8XRP - chains B and C of the 16 polymer chains in the assembly; structure by electron microscopy, 3.75 A resolution.

Chain B:
Molecule: Interleukin-12 subunit beta
Organism: Homo sapiens
Reference sequence: P29460 (IL12B_HUMAN); residue numbers follow UniProt; this construct covers 22-328
Amino-acid sequence (307 residues; numbered 22 to 328; the number before each row is that of its first residue):
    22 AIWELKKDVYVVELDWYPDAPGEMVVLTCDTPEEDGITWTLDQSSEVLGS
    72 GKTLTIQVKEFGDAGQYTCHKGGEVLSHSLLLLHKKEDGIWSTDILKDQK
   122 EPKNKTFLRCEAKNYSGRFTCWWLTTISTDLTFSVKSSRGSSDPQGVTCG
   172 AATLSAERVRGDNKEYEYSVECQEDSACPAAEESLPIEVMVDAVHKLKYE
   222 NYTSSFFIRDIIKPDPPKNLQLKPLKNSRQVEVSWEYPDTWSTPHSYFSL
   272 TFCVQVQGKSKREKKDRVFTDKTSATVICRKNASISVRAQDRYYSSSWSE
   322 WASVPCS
Not modelled in the structure: 281-283, 328
Disulfide bonds: Cys-50/Cys-90, Cys-131/Cys-142, Cys-170/Cys-193, Cys-300/Cys-327
Glycans and other covalent adducts: glycan linked to Asn-222

Chain C:
Molecule: Interleukin-12 receptor subunit beta-2
Organism: Homo sapiens
Reference sequence: Q99665 (I12R2_HUMAN); numbering as in UniProt (aligned over 24-319)
Amino-acid sequence (302 residues; numbered 24 to 325; the number before each row is that of its first residue):
    24 KIDACKRGDVTVKPSHVILLGSTVNITCSLKPRQGCFHYSRRNKLILYKF
    74 DRRINFHHGHSLNSQVTGLPLGTTLFVCKLACINSDEIQICGAEIFVGVA
   124 PEQPQNLSCIQKGEQGTVACTWERGRDTHLYTEYTLQLSGPKNLTWQKQC
   174 KDIYCDYLDFGINLTPESPESNFTAKVTAVNSLGSSSSLPSTFTFLDIVR
   224 PLPPWDIRIKFQKASVSRCTLYWRDEGLVLLNRLRYRPSNSRLWNMVNVT
   274 KAKGRHDLLDLKPFTEYEFQISSKLHLYKGSWSDWSESLRAQTPEEHHHH
   324 HH
Not modelled in the structure: 315-325
Disulfide bonds: Cys-28/Cys-114, Cys-51/Cys-101, Cys-59/Cys-105, Cys-132/Cys-143, Cys-173/Cys-178
Glycans and other covalent adducts: N-acetylglucosamine (NAG) linked to Asn-48, Asn-166, Asn-195
Construct notes: expression tag (320-325)

Chain B / chain C interface:
Contacting residue pairs (6):
  Asp-109(B) / Arg-65(C)  salt bridge
  Gly-110(B) / Ile-106(C)
  Ile-111(B) / Arg-65(C)
  Ile-111(B) / Ile-106(C)  hydrophobic
  Ile-111(B) / Asn-107(C)
  Trp-112(B) / His-61(C)
Other interface residues (no listed pair), chain B (5 interface residues in all): Lys-124
Other interface residues (no listed pair), chain C (5 interface residues in all): Asp-109

In short:
Chain B and chain C each contribute 5 residues to their interface, with 1 salt bridge. The salt-bridged pair
is Asp-109(B)/Arg-65(C). N-acetylglucosamine is covalently linked to Asn-48(C), Asn-166(C) and Asn-195(C).
Chain B is Interleukin-12 subunit beta and chain C is Interleukin-12 receptor subunit beta-2, both from Homo
sapiens; the structure, The Cryo-EM structure of IL-12, receptor subunit beta-1 and receptor subunit beta-2
complex, was determined by electron microscopy (same publication as 8YI7).
